PDB entry 8WWH | electron microscopy, 2.84 A resolution | chains A and B of the 5 polymer chains in the assembly

# Chain A
Name: Guanine nucleotide-binding protein G(i) subunit alpha-1
Organism: Homo sapiens
UniProt: P63096 (GNAI1_HUMAN); residues 1-354 here = UniProt positions 1-354
Chain sequence (354 residues; numbered 1 to 354; the number before each row is that of its first residue):
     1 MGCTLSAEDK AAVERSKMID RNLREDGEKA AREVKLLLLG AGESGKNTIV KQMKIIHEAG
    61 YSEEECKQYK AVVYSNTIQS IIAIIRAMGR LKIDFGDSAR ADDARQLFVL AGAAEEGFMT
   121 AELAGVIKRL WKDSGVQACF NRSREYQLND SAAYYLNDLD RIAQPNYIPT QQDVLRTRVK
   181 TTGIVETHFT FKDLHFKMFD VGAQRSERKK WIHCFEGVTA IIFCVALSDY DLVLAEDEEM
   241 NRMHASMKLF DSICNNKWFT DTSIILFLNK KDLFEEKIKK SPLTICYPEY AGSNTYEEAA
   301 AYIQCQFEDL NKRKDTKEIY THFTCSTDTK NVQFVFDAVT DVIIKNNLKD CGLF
Not modelled in the structure: 1-3, 55-181
Sequence notes: conflict Asn47 (Ser in P63096), Ala203 (Gly in P63096), Ala245 (Glu in P63096), Ser326 (Ala in P63096)
Swiss-Prot annotation at these positions:
  - region: Lys35 to Lys46, Thr48 (G1 motif), Asp173 to Thr181 (G2 motif), Phe196 to Gly202, Gln204, Arg205 (G3 motif), Ile265 to Asp272 (G4 motif), Thr324, Cys325, Thr327 to Thr329 (G5 motif)
  - binding site (GTP): Glu43 to Lys46, Thr48, Ser151, Leu175 to Thr181, Asp200 to Gly202, Gln204, Asn269 to Asp272
  - binding site (Mg(2+)): Thr181
  - modified residue: Arg178 (ADP-ribosylarginine), Gln204 (Deamidated glutamine), Cys351 (ADP-ribosylcysteine)
  - lipidation: Gly2 (N-myristoyl glycine), Cys3 (S-palmitoyl cysteine)
  - natural variant: Gly40 (G40C: In NEDHISB; G40R: In NEDHISB), Gly45 (G45D: In NEDHISB), Thr48 (T48I: In NEDHISB; T48K: In NEDHISB), Gln52 (Q52P: In NEDHISB), Ser75 (deletion: In NEDHISB; uncertain significance), Gln172 (deletion: In NEDHISB), Asp173 (D173V: In NEDHISB), Glu186 to Phe189 (deletion: In NEDHISB; uncertain significance), Cys224 (C224Y: In NEDHISB), Lys270 (K270N: In NEDHISB; K270R: In NEDHISB), Asp272 (D272G: In NEDHISB), Val332 (V332E: In NEDHISB; uncertain significance)
  - mutagenesis: Gly42 (G42R: Abolishes switch to an activated conformation and dissociation from beta and gamma subunits upon GTP binding. Abolishes interaction with RGS family members), Glu116 (E116L: Enhances interaction (inactive GDP-bound) with RGS14), Gln147 (Q147L: Enhances interaction (inactive GDP-bound) with RGS14)

# Chain B
Name: Guanine nucleotide-binding protein G(I)/G(S)/G(T) subunit beta-1
Organism: Homo sapiens
UniProt: P62873 (GBB1_HUMAN); numbering as in UniProt (aligned over 2-340)
Chain sequence (376 residues; numbered -9 to 366; the number before each row is that of its first residue; numbers below 1 keep their minus sign (Met-9 is residue -9)):
    -9 MHHHHHHGSS GSELDQLRQE AEQLKNQIRD ARKACADATL SQITNNIDPV GRIQMRTRRT
    51 LRGHLAKIYA MHWGTDSRLL VSASQDGKLI IWDSYTTNKV HAIPLRSSWV MTCAYAPSGN
   111 YVACGGLDNI CSIYNLKTRE GNVRVSRELA GHTGYLSCCR FLDDNQIVTS SGDTTCALWD
   171 IETGQQTTTF TGHTGDVMSL SLAPDTRLFV SGACDASAKL WDVREGMCRQ TFTGHESDIN
   231 AICFFPNGNA FATGSDDATC RLFDLRADQE LMTYSHDNII CGITSVSFSK SGRLLLAGYD
   291 DFNCNVWDAL KADRAGVLAG HDNRVSCLGV TDDGMAVATG SWDSFLKIWN GSSGGGGSGG
   351 GGSSGVSGWR LFKKIS
Not modelled in the structure: -9 to 1, 344-366
Sequence notes: initiating methionine (-9); expression tag (-8 to 1, 341-366)
Swiss-Prot annotation at these positions:
  - modified residue: Ser2 (N-acetylserine), His266 (Phosphohistidine)
  - natural variant: Leu30 (L30F: In MRD42; uncertain significance), Arg52 (R52G: In MRD42), Gly64 (G64V: In MRD42), Asp76 (D76E: In MRD42; D76G: In MRD42), Gly77 (G77S: In MRD42), Lys78 (K78R: In MRD42), Ile80 (I80N: In MRD42; I80T: In MRD42), His91 (H91R: In MRD42; uncertain significance), Ala92 (A92T: In MRD42), Pro94 (P94S: In MRD42), Leu95 (L95P: In MRD42), Arg96 (R96L: In MRD42), 5 further natural variant entries in UniProt

# Chain A / chain B interface
Residue-residue contacts - 51 pairs, chain A then chain B:
  Val13(A) - Asn88(B)
  Arg15(A) - Val90(B)  hydrogen bond (side chain-backbone)
  Arg15(A) - His91(B)  hydrogen bond
  Ser16(A) - Asn88(B)
  Ser16(A) - Lys89(B)  hydrogen bond (side chain-backbone)
  Ile19(A) - Lys89(B)
  Ile19(A) - Ala92(B)  hydrophobic
  Asp20(A) - Lys89(B)  salt bridge
  Leu23(A) - Gly53(B)
  Leu23(A) - Leu55(B)
  Leu23(A) - Lys78(B)
  Leu23(A) - Ile80(B)  hydrophobic
  Leu23(A) - Lys89(B)
  Asp26(A) - Lys78(B)  salt bridge
  Gly27(A) - Leu55(B)
  Thr182(A) - Asp118(B)
  Gly183(A) - Leu117(B)
  Gly183(A) - Asp118(B)
  Gly183(A) - Asn119(B)
  Ile184(A) - Trp99(B)
  Ile184(A) - Leu117(B)  hydrogen bond (backbone-backbone)
  Ile184(A) - Asp118(B)
  Phe199(A) - Trp99(B)  hydrophobic
  Gln204(A) - Leu117(B)  hydrogen bond (side chain-backbone)
  Gln204(A) - Asn119(B)  hydrogen bond
  Gln204(A) - Tyr145(B)
  Ser206(A) - Tyr145(B)
  Ser206(A) - Gly162(B)
  Ser206(A) - Asp186(B)
  Glu207(A) - Asp186(B)  hydrogen bond (backbone-side chain)
  Glu207(A) - Cys204(B)
  Glu207(A) - Asp228(B)
  Lys209(A) - Asp228(B)  salt bridge
  Lys210(A) - Tyr145(B)
  Lys210(A) - Met188(B)
  Lys210(A) - Cys204(B)
  Lys210(A) - Asp228(B)  salt bridge
  Lys210(A) - Asn230(B)  hydrogen bond
  Lys210(A) - Asp246(B)  salt bridge
  Trp211(A) - Leu117(B)  hydrophobic
  Trp211(A) - Tyr145(B)
  His213(A) - Lys57(B)  hydrogen bond (backbone-side chain)
  His213(A) - Tyr59(B)  hydrogen bond
  Cys214(A) - Tyr59(B)
  Cys214(A) - Gln75(B)  hydrogen bond
  Cys214(A) - Trp99(B)
  Phe215(A) - Trp99(B)  hydrophobic
  Phe215(A) - Leu117(B)  hydrophobic
  Glu216(A) - Lys57(B)  salt bridge
  Trp258(A) - Arg314(B)
  Trp258(A) - Trp332(B)  hydrophobic
Also at the interface, not in a pair above, chain A (24 interface residues in all): Ala12
Also at the interface, not in a pair above, chain B (30 interface residues in all): Arg52, Thr87, Ser97, Gly144

# Overview
24 residues of chain A face 30 of chain B across their interface; the contacts include 11 hydrogen bonds and 6
salt bridges. Polar pairs include Asp20(A)-Lys89(B), Asp26(A)-Lys78(B) and Lys209(A)-Asp228(B). UniProt lists
21 GTP-binding residues, Mg2+-binding residue Thr181(A) and 3 mutagenesis sites on chain A.
Here chain A is Guanine nucleotide-binding protein G(i) subunit alpha-1 and chain B is Guanine
nucleotide-binding protein G(I)/G(S)/G(T) subunit beta-1, both from Homo sapiens. Entry 8WWH (MCHR1-Gi
complex,S1 state) was determined by electron microscopy.
